Entry 8E8T (X-ray diffraction, 2.18 A resolution); this record covers chain A.

Chain A:
Molecule: Alpha-aminoadipic semialdehyde synthase, mitochondrial
Source organism: Homo sapiens
Notes: EC 1.5.1.8, 1.5.1.9
UniProtKB: Q9UDR5 (AASS_HUMAN); numbering as in UniProt (aligned over 21-452)
Chain sequence (434 residues; numbered 19 to 452; the number before each row is that of its first residue):
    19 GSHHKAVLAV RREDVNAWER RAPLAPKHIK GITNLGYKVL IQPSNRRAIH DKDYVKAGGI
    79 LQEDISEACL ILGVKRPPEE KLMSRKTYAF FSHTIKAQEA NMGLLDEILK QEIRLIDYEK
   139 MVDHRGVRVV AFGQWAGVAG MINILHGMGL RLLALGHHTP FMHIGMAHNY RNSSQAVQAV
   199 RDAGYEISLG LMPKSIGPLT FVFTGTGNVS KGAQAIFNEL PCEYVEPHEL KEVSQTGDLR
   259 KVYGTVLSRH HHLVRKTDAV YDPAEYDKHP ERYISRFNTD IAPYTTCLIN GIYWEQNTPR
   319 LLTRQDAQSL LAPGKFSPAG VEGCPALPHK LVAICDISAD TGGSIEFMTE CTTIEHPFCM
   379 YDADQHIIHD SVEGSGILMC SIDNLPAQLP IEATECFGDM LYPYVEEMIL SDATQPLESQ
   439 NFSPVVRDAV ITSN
Disordered / not traced: 19-23, 111-129, 331-337, 358-360, 451-452
Differences from the reference sequence: expression tag (19-20)
UniProt features mapped onto this chain:
  - modified residue: Lys48 (N6-acetyllysine), Lys56 (N6-acetyllysine), Lys93 (N6-acetyllysine), Lys128 (N6-acetyllysine), Lys138 (N6-acetyllysine), Lys274 (N6-succinyllysine), Lys286 (N6-acetyllysine), Lys333 (N6-succinyllysine)
From the paper describing this entry:
  - disease-associated variants - R65Q, L419R: decreased stability (proposed by the authors, not directly observed)
  - contacts within the chain: Arg65-Asp69 (salt bridge), Gln60-Arg65 (backbone contact)
  - mutagenesis - C414Q, C414S: unchanged expression
  - mutagenesis - C414Q, C414S: increased catalytic activity
  - specificity-determining residues: Ser266, Arg267 (proposed by the authors, not directly observed)

Summary:
From the paper: R65Q and L419R reduce stability; specificity determinants Ser266 and Arg267; 4 substitutions
were tested in all.
Chain A is Alpha-aminoadipic semialdehyde synthase, mitochondrial (Homo sapiens); the structure, Structure of
the short LOR domain of human AASS, was determined by X-ray diffraction, deposited together with 8E8U and
8E8V.
